Entry 5H6N (X-ray diffraction, 1.80 A resolution); this record covers chain A.

# Chain A
Name: Pierisin-1
Organism: Pieris rapae
Notes: EC 2.4.2.-
Reference sequence: H3JU00 (H3JU00_PIERA); residue numbers follow UniProt; this construct covers 1-267
Amino-acid sequence (275 residues; numbered -7 to 267; the number before each row is that of its first residue; numbers below 1 keep their minus sign (Gly-7 is residue -7)):
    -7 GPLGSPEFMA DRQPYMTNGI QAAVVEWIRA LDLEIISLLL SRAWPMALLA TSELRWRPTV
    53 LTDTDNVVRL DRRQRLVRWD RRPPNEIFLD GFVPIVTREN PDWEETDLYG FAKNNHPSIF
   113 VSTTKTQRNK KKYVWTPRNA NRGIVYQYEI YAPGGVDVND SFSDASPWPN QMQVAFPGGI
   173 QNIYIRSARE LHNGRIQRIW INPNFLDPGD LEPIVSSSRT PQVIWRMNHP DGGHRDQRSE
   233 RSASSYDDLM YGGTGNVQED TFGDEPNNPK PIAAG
Disordered / not traced: -7 to 5, 231-238, 257-267
Differences from the reference sequence: expression tag (-7 to 0); engineered mutation Gln165 (Glu in H3JU00)
Reported in the primary citation:
  - contacts within the chain: Arg67-Asp252 (hydrogen bond), Trp71-Met242 (hydrophobic contact), Trp127-Met242 (hydrophobic contact), Asn131-Leu241, Gln139-Asp252 (hydrogen bond), Gln163-Met242 (hydrogen bond), Arg181-Asp256 (hydrogen bond), Arg73-Leu241, Thr115-Met242 (hydrophobic contact), Arg181-Phe254 (hydrogen bond)
  - conformationally variable residues (order/disorder transition): Ser231 to Tyr238
  - catalytic residues: Arg70, Ser114, Thr115, Thr116, Gln163 (by similarity / conservation)
  - mutagenesis - R120S, K122A, K124A, W127A, R181A, R187A: decreased binding to DNA
  - mutagenesis - R73A, H108A, K117A, K123A, R130A, R134A, W160A: unchanged binding to DNA
  - mutagenesis - K122N/K123N/K124N, R181A/R187A: abolished binding to DNA

# Summary
The paper reports catalytic residues Arg70, Ser114 and Thr115 among others; R120S, K122A and K124A, among
others, reduce binding to DNA; 15 substitutions were tested in all.
Chain A is Pierisin-1 (Pieris rapae); the structure, DNA targeting ADP-ribosyltransferase Pierisin-1,
autoinhibitory form, was determined by X-ray diffraction together with 5H6J, 5H6K, 5H6L and 5H6M from the same
study.
